PDB entry 7KMI | X-ray diffraction, 1.73 A resolution | chains A and B of the 3 polymer chains in the assembly

== Chain A ==
Molecule: LY-CoV481 Fab heavy chain
Source organism: Homo sapiens
Notes: antibody fragment or engineered binder
Sequence (220 residues; row label = number of the first residue in the row):
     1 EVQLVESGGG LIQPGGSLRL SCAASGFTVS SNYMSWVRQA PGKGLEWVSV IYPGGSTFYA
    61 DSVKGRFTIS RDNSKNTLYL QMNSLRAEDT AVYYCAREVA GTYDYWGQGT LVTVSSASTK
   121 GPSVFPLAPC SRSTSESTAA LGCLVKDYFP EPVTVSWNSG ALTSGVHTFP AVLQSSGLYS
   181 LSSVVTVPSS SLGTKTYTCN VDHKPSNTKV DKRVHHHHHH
Disordered / not traced: 219-220
Cystine bridges: C22-C95, C143-C199

== Chain B ==
Molecule: LY-CoV481 Fab light chain
Source organism: Homo sapiens
Notes: antibody fragment or engineered binder
Sequence (213 residues; numbered 1 to 213; the number before each row is that of its first residue):
     1 DIQMTQSPSS VSASVGDRVT ITCRASQGIS SWLAWYQQKP GKAPKLLIYA ASSLQSGVPS
    61 RFSGSGSGTD FTLTISSLQP EDFATYYCQQ ANSFPGGTFG PGTKVDIKRT VAAPSVFIFP
   121 PSDEQLKSGT ASVVCLLNNF YPREAKVQWK VDNALQSGNS QESVTEQDSK DSTYSLSSTL
   181 TLSKADYEKH KVYACEVTQG TTSVTKSFNR GEC
Cystine bridges: C23-C88, C135-C195

== Chain A / chain B interface ==
Disulfides between the chains: C130(A)-C213(B)
Pairs across the interface (79):
  V37(A) with F99(B), hydrophobic
  Q39(A) with Q38(B), hydrogen bond; Y87(B), hydrogen bond
  K43(A) with Y87(B)
  G44(A) with Y87(B)
  L45(A) with P44(B), hydrophobic; Y87(B), hydrophobic; F99(B)
  W47(A) with P95(B); G96(B); G97(B)
  V50(A) with P95(B)
  Y52(A) with F94(B)
  F58(A) with F94(B), hydrophobic; P95(B), hydrophobic
  Y59(A) with P95(B)
  Y94(A) with Q38(B), hydrogen bond; K42(B), hydrogen bond (side chain-backbone); A43(B), hydrophobic
  A100(A) with W32(B)
  G101(A) with Q89(B), hydrogen bond (backbone-side chain); A91(B)
  T102(A) with A34(B); Y36(B); L46(B); A91(B)
  Y103(A) with Y36(B), hydrogen bond (backbone-side chain); L46(B); Q89(B); G97(B), hydrogen bond (side chain-backbone); F99(B), hydrophobic
  D104(A) with L46(B); Q55(B)
  W106(A) with Y36(B), hydrophobic; A43(B), hydrophobic; P44(B)
  G107(A) with A43(B)
  F125(A) with S122(B); Q125(B)
  P126(A) with S122(B)
  L127(A) with F119(B); V134(B), hydrophobic
  A128(A) with F119(B); P120(B)
  C130(A) with P120(B); F208(B), hydrophobic; C213(B), disulfide
  S131(A) with C213(B)
  E136(A) with K206(B), salt bridge
  T138(A) with F117(B)
  A140(A) with F117(B), hydrophobic; F119(B)
  L144(A) with S132(B)
  K146(A) with Q125(B); S132(B)
  H167(A) with N138(B), hydrogen bond; N139(B), hydrogen bond; S175(B), hydrogen bond
  F169(A) with L136(B), hydrophobic; S163(B); T165(B); S175(B); L176(B); S177(B)
  P170(A) with S163(B), hydrogen bond (backbone-side chain); V164(B)
  V172(A) with Q161(B); E162(B); S163(B)
  L173(A) with Q161(B), hydrogen bond (backbone-side chain)
  Q174(A) with Q161(B)
  S182(A) with S177(B), hydrogen bond
  V184(A) with L136(B), hydrophobic
  T186(A) with N138(B)
  K212(A) with E124(B), salt bridge
  H217(A) with P120(B); P121(B); C213(B)
  H218(A) with D123(B)
Also at the interface, not in a pair above, chain A (46 interface residues in all): V124, P129, A139, L141, T168
Also at the interface, not in a pair above, chain B (45 interface residues in all): Y49, I118, N209, E212

== Overview ==
46 residues of chain A face 45 of chain B across their interface; the contacts include 1 disulfide bond, 13
hydrogen bonds and 2 salt bridges. Polar pairs include E136(A)-K206(B), K212(A)-E124(B) and Q39(A)-Q38(B).
Chain A is LY-CoV481 Fab heavy chain and chain B is LY-CoV481 Fab light chain, both from Homo sapiens; the
structure, LY-CoV481 neutralizing antibody against SARS-CoV-2, was determined by X-ray diffraction, deposited
together with 7KMG.
